Entry 6GVG (X-ray diffraction, 3.00 A resolution); this record covers chain A.

Chain A:
Name: Phosphatidylinositol 4,5-bisphosphate 3-kinase catalytic subunit alpha isoform
Organism: Homo sapiens
Notes: EC 2.7.1.153, 2.7.11.1
Reference sequence: P42336 (PK3CA_HUMAN); residue numbers follow UniProt; this construct covers 107-1068
Chain sequence (962 residues; row label = number of the first residue in the row):
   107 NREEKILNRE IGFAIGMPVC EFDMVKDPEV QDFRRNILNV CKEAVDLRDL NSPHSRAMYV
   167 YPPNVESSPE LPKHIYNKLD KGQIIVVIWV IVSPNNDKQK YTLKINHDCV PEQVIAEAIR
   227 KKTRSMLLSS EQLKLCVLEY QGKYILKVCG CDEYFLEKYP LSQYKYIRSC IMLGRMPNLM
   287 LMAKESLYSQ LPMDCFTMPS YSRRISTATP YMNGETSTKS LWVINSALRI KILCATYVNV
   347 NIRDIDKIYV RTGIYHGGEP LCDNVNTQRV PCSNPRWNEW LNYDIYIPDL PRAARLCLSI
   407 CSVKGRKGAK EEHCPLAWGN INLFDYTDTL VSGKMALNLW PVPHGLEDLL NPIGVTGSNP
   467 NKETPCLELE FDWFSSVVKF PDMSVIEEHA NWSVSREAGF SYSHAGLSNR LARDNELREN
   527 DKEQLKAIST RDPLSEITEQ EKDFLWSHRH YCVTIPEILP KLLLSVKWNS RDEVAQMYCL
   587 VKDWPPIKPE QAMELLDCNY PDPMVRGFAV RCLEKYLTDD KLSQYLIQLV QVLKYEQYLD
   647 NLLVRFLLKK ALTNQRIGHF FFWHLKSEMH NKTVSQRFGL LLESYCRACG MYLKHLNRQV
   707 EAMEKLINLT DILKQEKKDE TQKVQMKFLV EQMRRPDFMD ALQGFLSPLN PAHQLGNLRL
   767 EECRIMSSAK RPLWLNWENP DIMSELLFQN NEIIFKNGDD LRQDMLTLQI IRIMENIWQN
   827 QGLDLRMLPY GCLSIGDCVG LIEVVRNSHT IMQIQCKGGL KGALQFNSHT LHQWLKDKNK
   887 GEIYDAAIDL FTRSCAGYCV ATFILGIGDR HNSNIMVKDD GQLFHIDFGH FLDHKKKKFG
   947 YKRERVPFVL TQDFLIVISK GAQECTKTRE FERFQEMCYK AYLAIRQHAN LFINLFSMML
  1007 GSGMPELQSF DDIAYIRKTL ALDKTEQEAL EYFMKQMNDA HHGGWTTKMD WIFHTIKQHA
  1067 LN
Disordered / not traced: 311-323, 501-506, 863-872, 943-948, 1052-1068
Residues lining bound ligands: FCZ (5-(6-azanyl-4-methyl-1-propan-2-yl-pyrazolo[3,4-d]pyrimidin-3-yl)-1,3-benzoxazol-2-amine): Met772, Trp780, Ile800, Lys802, Leu807, Asp810, Tyr836, Ile848, Glu849, Val850, Val851, Ser854, Met922, Ile932, Asp933
Curated features (UniProtKB/Swiss-Prot):
  - region: Ile771 to Arg777 (G-loop), Gly912 to Asn920 (Catalytic loop), His931 to Thr957 (Activation loop)
  - site: Lys776 (Implicated in the recognition of ATP as well as PIP2. Also crucial for autophosphorylation of the p85alpha subunit)
  - natural variant: Ile112 (I112N: In MCAP), Arg115 (R115P: In CLAPO and MADAC; uncertain significance), Gly118 (G118D: In CWS5), Glu135 (E135K: In CWS5), Glu218 (E218K: In CWS5), Tyr343 (Y343C: Found in a cancer sample; uncertain significance), Val356 (V356I: In CWS5), Gly364 (G364R: In MCAP), Glu365 (E365K: In MCAP), Cys378 (C378Y: In MCAP), Arg382 (R382K: In CWS5), Cys420 (C420R: In CLOVE, CRC and CLAPO; uncertain significance), 17 further natural variant entries in UniProt
What the authors report for this chain:
  - binding site for FCZ: Tyr836, Val851

Summary:
Ligands of chain A: compound FCZ. From the paper: a binding site for FCZ at Tyr836 and Val851.
Chain A is Phosphatidylinositol 4,5-bisphosphate 3-kinase catalytic subunit alpha isoform (Homo sapiens); the
structure, Crystal structure of PI3K alpha in complex with
3-(2-Amino-benzooxazol-5-yl)-1-isopropyl-4-methyl-1H-pyrazolo[3,4-d]pyrimidin-6-ylamine, was determined by
X-ray diffraction together with 6GVF, 6GVH and 6GVI from the same study.
